4A0I - chains A and B of the 4 polymer chains in the assembly; structure by X-ray diffraction, 2.60 A resolution.

[Chain A (and B)]
Name: Baculoviral iap repeat-containing protein 5
Organism: Homo sapiens
Notes: chain B of this document is another copy of the same molecule, construct and numbering; everything in this record applies to it too
UniProtKB: O15392 (BIRC5_HUMAN); numbering as in UniProt (aligned over 1-142)
Sequence (142 residues; numbered 1 to 142; the number before each row is that of its first residue):
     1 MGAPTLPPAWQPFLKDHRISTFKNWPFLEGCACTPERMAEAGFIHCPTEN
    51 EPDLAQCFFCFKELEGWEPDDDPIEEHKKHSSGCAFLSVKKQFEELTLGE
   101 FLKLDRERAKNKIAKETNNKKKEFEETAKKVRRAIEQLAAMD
Not modelled in the structure: 1-4, 141-142 (chain B: 1-4, 142)
Construct notes: variant Lys129 (Glu in O15392)
Curated features (UniProtKB/Swiss-Prot):
  - binding site (Zn(2+)): Cys57, Cys60, His77, Cys84
  - site: Glu126 (Interaction with FBXL7)
  - modified residue: Ser20 (Phosphoserine), Lys23 (N6-acetyllysine), Thr34 (Phosphothreonine), Thr48 (Phosphothreonine), Lys90 (N6-acetyllysine), Lys110 (N6-acetyllysine), Lys112 (N6-acetyllysine), Lys115 (N6-acetyllysine), Thr117 (Phosphothreonine), Lys121 (N6-acetyllysine), Lys129 (N6-acetyllysine)
Bound ions: Zn2+: Cys57, Cys60, His77, Cys84

[How chain A and chain B interact]
Residue-residue contacts - 16 pairs, chain A then chain B:
  Leu6(A) - Leu102(B)  hydrophobic
  Pro7(A) - Pro7(B)  hydrophobic
  Phe93(A) - Leu98(B)
  Glu94(A) - Thr97(B)
  Glu94(A) - Leu98(B)
  Glu94(A) - Gly99(B)  hydrogen bond (backbone-backbone)
  Glu94(A) - Leu102(B)
  Leu96(A) - Thr97(B)
  Leu96(A) - Leu98(B)  hydrogen bond (backbone-backbone)
  Thr97(A) - Glu94(B)
  Thr97(A) - Leu96(B)
  Leu98(A) - Phe93(B)
  Leu98(A) - Glu94(B)
  Leu98(A) - Leu96(B)  hydrogen bond (backbone-backbone)
  Gly99(A) - Glu94(B)  hydrogen bond (backbone-backbone)
  Phe101(A) - Leu98(B)  hydrophobic
Other interface residues (no listed pair), chain A (11 interface residues in all): Glu95, Leu102
Other interface residues (no listed pair), chain B (10 interface residues in all): Glu95, Phe101

[In short]
11 residues of chain A and 10 residues of chain B are in contact, with 4 hydrogen bonds. Backbone hydrogen
bonds pair Glu94(A)-Gly99(B) and Leu96(A)-Leu98(B). Cys57(A), Cys60(A), His77(A) and Cys84(A) form the Zn2+
site. UniProt lists 4 Zn2+-binding residues on chain A.
Both chains are Baculoviral iap repeat-containing protein 5 (Homo sapiens). Entry 4A0I (Crystal structure of
Survivin bound to the N-terminal tail of hSgo1) was determined by X-ray diffraction (same publication as 4A0J
and 4A0N).
